2ATK - chains B and C of the 3 polymer chains in the assembly; structure by X-ray diffraction, 2.50 A resolution.

Chain B:
Name: Antibody fab fragment light chain
Organism: Mus musculus
Notes: antibody fragment or engineered binder
Amino-acid sequence (212 residues; numbered 1 to 212; the number before each row is that of its first residue):
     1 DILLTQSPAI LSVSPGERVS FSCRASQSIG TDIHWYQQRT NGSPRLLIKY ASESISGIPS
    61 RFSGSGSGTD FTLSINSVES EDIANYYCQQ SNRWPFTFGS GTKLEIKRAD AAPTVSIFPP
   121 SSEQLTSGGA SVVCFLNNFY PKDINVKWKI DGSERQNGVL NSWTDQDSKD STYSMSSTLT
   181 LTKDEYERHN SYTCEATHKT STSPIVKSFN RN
Disulfide bonds: Cys23-Cys88, Cys134-Cys194

Chain C:
Name: Voltage-gated potassium channel
Organism: Streptomyces lividans
Reference sequence: P0A334 (KCSA_STRLI); residues 1-124 here = UniProt positions 1-124
Amino-acid sequence (124 residues; row label = number of the first residue in the row):
     1 MAPMLSGLLA RLVKLLLGRH GSALHWRAAG AATVLLVIVL LAGSYLAVLA ERGAPGAQLI
    61 TYPRALWWSV ATATTVGYGD LYPVTLWGRC VAVVVMVAGI TSFGLVTAAL ATWFVGREQE
   121 RRGH
Unresolved in the structure: 1-21
Differences from the reference sequence: engineered mutation Ala2 (Pro in P0A334), Ala71 (Glu in P0A334), Cys90 (Leu in P0A334)
Metal / ion sites: K+ site 1 near Thr75 (its only coordinating residue here); K+ site 2 near Gly77 (its only coordinating residue here); K+ site 3 near Gly79 (its only coordinating residue here); K+ site 4 near His124 (its only coordinating residue here)
Small-molecule neighbours: nonan-1-ol (F09): Leu46, Ala50, Trp87, Cys90, Val91, Val94
Curated features (UniProtKB/Swiss-Prot):
  - motif: Thr75 to Asp80 (Selectivity filter)
From the paper describing this entry:
  - conformationally variable residues (loop rearrangement, side-chain flip): Tyr62 to Tyr82
  - binding site for K+: Tyr78 to Gly79

Interface between chain B and chain C:
Contacting residue pairs (17):
  Asp32(B) with Arg64(C), salt bridge
  Asn92(B) with Ala57(C); Gln58(C)
  Arg93(B) with Gly56(C), hydrogen bond (side chain-backbone); Ala57(C); Gln58(C); Ile60(C); Asp80(C), salt bridge
  Trp94(B) with Arg52(C); Gly53(C); Ala54(C); Pro55(C); Gly56(C), hydrogen bond (backbone-backbone); Ala57(C), hydrogen bond (backbone-backbone); Ile60(C)
  Phe96(B) with Arg52(C); Ile60(C), hydrophobic
Other interface residues (no listed pair), chain B (7 interface residues in all): Tyr50, Ser91
Other interface residues (no listed pair), chain C (11 interface residues in all): Thr61
The authors on this interface:
  - residue pairs: Asp32(B)-Arg64(C) (salt bridge), Asp80(C)-Arg93(B) (salt bridge)
  - epitope / paratope residues, chain B: Asp32(B)
  - epitope / paratope residues, chain C: Arg64(C), Asp80(C)

In short:
Chain B and chain C form an interface of 7 and 11 residues respectively; the contacts include 3 hydrogen bonds
and 2 salt bridges. Among the polar pairs are Asp32(B)-Arg64(C), Arg93(B)-Asp80(C) and Arg93(B)-Gly56(C). The
paper describes salt bridges between Asp32(B) and Arg64(C) and Asp80(C) and Arg93(B). The paper reports a
binding site for K+ at Tyr78(C); epitope/paratope residues Asp32(B) and Arg64(C) among others.
Here chain B is Antibody fab fragment light chain (Mus musculus) and chain C is Voltage-gated potassium
channel (Streptomyces lividans). Entry 2ATK (Structure of a mutant KcsA K+ channel) was determined by X-ray
diffraction (same publication as 1ZWI).
